Entry 3PQY (X-ray diffraction, 3.19 A resolution); this record covers chains D and E of the 5 polymer chains in the assembly.

== Chain D ==
Name: T cell receptor alpha variable 21-DV12, T-cell receptor, sp3.4 alpha chain
Source organism: Mus musculus
UniProt: chimeric construct of A0A075B6C4, K7N5N2: residues 3-106 from A0A075B6C4 (A0A075B6C4_MOUSE) positions 20-107 (offset varies); residues 127-213 from K7N5N2 positions 115-201 (UniProt number = residue number - 12)
Chain sequence (195 residues; each row starts with the number of its first residue; note: 19 numbers in that range are skipped by the numbering (no residue carries them; nothing is unmodelled there); a row labelled like 84A-84C holds insertion residues (84A, then the next letters in order)):
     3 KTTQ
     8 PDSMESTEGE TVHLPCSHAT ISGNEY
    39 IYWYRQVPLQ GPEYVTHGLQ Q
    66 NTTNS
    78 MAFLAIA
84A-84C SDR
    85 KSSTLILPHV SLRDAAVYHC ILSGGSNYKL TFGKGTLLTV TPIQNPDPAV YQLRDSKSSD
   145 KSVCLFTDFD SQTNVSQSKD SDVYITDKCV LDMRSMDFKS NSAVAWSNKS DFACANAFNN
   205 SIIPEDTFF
Unresolved in the structure: 161-164, 181-182
Sequence notes: linker (107-126)
Disulfide bonds: Cys23-Cys104, Cys148-Cys198

== Chain E ==
Name: T cell receptor beta, variable 29, Human nkt tcr beta chain
Source organism: Mus musculus
UniProt: chimeric construct of A0A0G2LB96, K7N5M4: residues 1-107 from A0A0G2LB96 (A0A0G2LB96_MOUSE) positions 20-113 (offset varies); residues 111-253 from K7N5M4 positions 107-249 (UniProt number = residue number - 4)
Chain sequence (240 residues; each row starts with the number of its first residue; note: 13 numbers in that range are skipped by the numbering (no residue carries them; nothing is unmodelled there)):
     1 DMKVTQMPRY LIKRMGENVL LECGQDMSHE T
    39 MYWYRQDPGL GLQLIYISYD VDS
    66 NSEGDIP
    74 KGYRVSRK
    83 KREHFSLILD SAKTNQTSVY FCASSFGREQ YFGPGTRLTV LEDLKNVFPP EVAVFEPSEA
   143 EISHTQKATL VCLATGFYPD HVELSWWVNG KEVHSGVCTD PQPLKEQPAL NDSRYALSSR
   203 LRVSATFWQN PRNHFRCQVQ FYGLSENDEW TQDRAKPVTQ IVSAEAWGRA D
Sequence notes: linker (108-110); conflict Leu123 (Thr119 in K7N5M4)
Disulfide bonds: Cys23-Cys104, Cys154-Cys219

== Interface between chain D and chain E ==
Pairs across the interface (64):
  Tyr40(D) - Arg110(E)  hydrogen bond (side chain-backbone)
  Tyr40(D) - Glu111(E)
  Tyr42(D) - Glu111(E)
  Tyr42(D) - Gln112(E)  hydrogen bond (side chain-backbone)
  Gln44(D) - Gln44(E)  hydrogen bond
  Gln44(D) - Leu50(E)
  Gln48(D) - Phe103(E)
  Gly49(D) - Phe103(E)
  Pro50(D) - Leu50(E)  hydrophobic
  Pro50(D) - Phe114(E)
  Tyr52(D) - Arg110(E)  hydrogen bond
  Tyr52(D) - Glu111(E)
  His55(D) - Arg110(E)
  Tyr112(D) - Thr31(E)
  Tyr112(D) - Tyr40(E)  hydrogen bond (backbone-side chain)
  Tyr112(D) - Ile55(E)  hydrophobic
  Tyr112(D) - Ser107(E)
  Tyr112(D) - Phe108(E)
  Tyr112(D) - Gly109(E)
  Tyr112(D) - Gln112(E)  hydrogen bond (backbone-side chain)
  Lys113(D) - Tyr57(E)
  Leu114(D) - Gln112(E)
  Phe116(D) - Leu50(E)
  Phe116(D) - Phe114(E)  hydrophobic
  Lys118(D) - Gly47(E)  hydrogen bond (side chain-backbone)
  Lys118(D) - Leu48(E)
  Tyr135(D) - Ser140(E)
  Tyr135(D) - Ala142(E)  hydrophobic
  Tyr135(D) - Glu143(E)
  Tyr135(D) - His146(E)
  Gln136(D) - Ser140(E)  hydrogen bond (backbone-side chain)
  Leu137(D) - Glu138(E)
  Leu137(D) - Pro139(E)  hydrophobic
  Leu137(D) - Ser140(E)
  Leu137(D) - Thr151(E)
  Arg138(D) - Phe137(E)
  Arg138(D) - Glu138(E)  hydrogen bond (backbone-backbone)
  Asp139(D) - Val136(E)
  Asp139(D) - Phe137(E)
  Ser140(D) - Val136(E)  hydrogen bond (backbone-backbone)
  Ser140(D) - Glu138(E)
  Ser140(D) - Glu247(E)  hydrogen bond (side chain-backbone)
  Ser140(D) - Ala248(E)
  Val147(D) - Phe137(E)  hydrophobic
  Leu149(D) - Thr151(E)
  Tyr168(D) - Glu188(E)  hydrogen bond (side chain-backbone)
  Ile169(D) - Leu186(E)
  Thr170(D) - Asp182(E)  hydrogen bond
  Thr170(D) - Ser200(E)
  Cys173(D) - Cys180(E)  disulfide
  Cys173(D) - Thr181(E)
  Cys173(D) - Arg202(E)
  Val174(D) - Cys180(E)  hydrogen bond (backbone-side chain)
  Leu175(D) - Cys180(E)  hydrophobic
  Met177(D) - Lys149(E)
  Met177(D) - Arg204(E)
  Arg178(D) - Ser177(E)
  Ser184(D) - Arg204(E)  hydrogen bond
  Ser186(D) - Arg202(E)  hydrogen bond (backbone-side chain)
  Ala187(D) - Arg202(E)
  Val188(D) - Val153(E)  hydrophobic
  Val188(D) - Ser200(E)
  Trp190(D) - Leu155(E)  hydrophobic
  Phe212(D) - His146(E)
Other interface residues (no listed pair), chain D (43 interface residues in all): Leu47, Asp131, Lys141, Lys145, Asp152, Met180, Lys183, Asn185
Other interface residues (no listed pair), chain E (47 interface residues in all): Tyr42, Leu52, Gly69, Gly115, Ala135, Val179, Pro183, Ala198
Cross-chain cystine bridges: Cys173(D)-Cys180(E)

== Overview ==
Chain D and chain E form an interface of 43 and 47 residues respectively, with 1 disulfide bond and 16
hydrogen bonds. Among the polar pairs are Tyr40(D)-Arg110(E), Tyr42(D)-Gln112(E) and Gln44(D)-Gln44(E).
Chain D is T cell receptor alpha variable 21-DV12, T-cell receptor, sp3.4 alpha chain and chain E is T cell
receptor beta, variable 29, Human nkt tcr beta chain, both from Mus musculus; the structure, Crystal Structure
of 6218 TCR in complex with the H2Db-PA224, was determined by X-ray diffraction.
